PDB entry 6PCH | electron microscopy, 2.90 A resolution | chains I and O of the 7 polymer chains in the assembly

== Chain I ==
Molecule: 23S ribosomal RNA
Source organism: Escherichia coli
Sequence (2904 nucleotides; each row starts with the number of its first residue):
     1 GGUUAAGCGA CUAAGCGUAC ACGGUGGAUG CCCUGGCAGU CAGAGGCGAU GAAGGACGUG
    61 CUAAUCUGCG AUAAGCGUCG GUAAGGUGAU AUGAACCGUU AUAACCGGCG AUUUCCGAAU
   121 GGGGAAACCC AGUGUGUUUC GACACACUAU CAUUAACUGA AUCCAUAGGU UAAUGAGGCG
   181 AACCGGGGGA ACUGAAACAU CUAAGUACCC CGAGGAAAAG AAAUCAACCG AGAUUCCCCC
   241 AGUAGCGGCG AGCGAACGGG GAGCAGCCCA GAGCCUGAAU CAGUGUGUGU GUUAGUGGAA
   301 GCGUCUGGAA AGGCGCGCGA UACAGGGUGA CAGCCCCGUA CACAAAAAUG CACAUGCUGU
   361 GAGCUCGAUG AGUAGGGCGG GACACGUGGU AUCCUGUCUG AAUAUGGGGG GACCAUCCUC
   421 CAAGGCUAAA UACUCCUGAC UGACCGAUAG UGAACCAGUA CCGUGAGGGA AAGGCGAAAA
   481 GAACCCCGGC GAGGGGAGUG AAAAAGAACC UGAAACCGUG UACGUACAAG CAGUGGGAGC
   541 ACGCUUAGGC GUGUGACUGC GUACCUUUUG UAUAAUGGGU CAGCGACUUA UAUUCUGUAG
   601 CAAGGUUAAC CGAAUAGGGG AGCCGAAGGG AAACCGAGUC UUAACUGGGC GUUAAGUUGC
   661 AGGGUAUAGA CCCGAAACCC GGUGAUCUAG CCAUGGGCAG GUUGAAGGUU GGGUAACACU
   721 AACUGGAGGA CCGAACCGAC UAAUGUUGAA AAAUUAGCGG AUGACUUGUG GCUGGGGGUG
   781 AAAGGCCAAU CAAACCGGGA GAUAGCUGGU UCUCCCCGAA AGCUAUUUAG GUAGCGCCUC
   841 GUGAAUUCAU CUCCGGGGGU AGAGCACUGU UUCGGCAAGG GGGUCAUCCC GACUUACCAA
   901 CCCGAUGCAA ACUGCGAAUA CCGGAGAAUG UUAUCACGGG AGACACACGG CGGGUGCUAA
   961 CGUCCGUCGU GAAGAGGGAA ACAACCCAGA CCGCCAGCUA AGGUCCCAAA GUCAUGGUUA
  1021 AGUGGGAAAC GAUGUGGGAA GGCCCAGACA GCCAGGAUGU UGGCUUAGAA GCAGCCAUCA
  1081 UUUAAAGAAA GCGUAAUAGC UCACUGGUCG AGUCGGCCUG CGCGGAAGAU GUAACGGGGC
  1141 UAAACCAUGC ACCGAAGCUG CGGCAGCGAC GCUUAUGCGU UGUUGGGUAG GGGAGCGUUC
  1201 UGUAAGCCUG CGAAGGUGUG CUGUGAGGCA UGCUGGAGGU AUCAGAAGUG CGAAUGCUGA
  1261 CAUAAGUAAC GAUAAAGCGG GUGAAAAGCC CGCUCGCCGG AAGACCAAGG GUUCCUGUCC
  1321 AACGUUAAUC GGGGCAGGGU GAGUCGACCC CUAAGGCGAG GCCGAAAGGC GUAGUCGAUG
  1381 GGAAACAGGU UAAUAUUCCU GUACUUGGUG UUACUGCGAA GGGGGGACGG AGAAGGCUAU
  1441 GUUGGCCGGG CGACGGUUGU CCCGGUUUAA GCGUGUAGGC UGGUUUUCCA GGCAAAUCCG
  1501 GAAAAUCAAG GCUGAGGCGU GAUGACGAGG CACUACGGUG CUGAAGCAAC AAAUGCCCUG
  1561 CUUCCAGGAA AAGCCUCUAA GCAUCAGGUA ACAUCAAAUC GUACCCCAAA CCGACACAGG
  1621 UGGUCAGGUA GAGAAUACCA AGGCGCUUGA GAGAACUCGG GUGAAGGAAC UAGGCAAAAU
  1681 GGUGCCGUAA CUUCGGGAGA AGGCACGCUG AUAUGUAGGU GAGGUCCCUC GCGGAUGGAG
  1741 CUGAAAUCAG UCGAAGAUAC CAGCUGGCUG CAACUGUUUA UUAAAAACAC AGCACUGUGC
  1801 AAACACGAAA GUGGACGUAU ACGGUGUGAC GCCUGCCCGG UGCCGGAAGG UUAAUUGAUG
  1861 GGGUUAGCGC AAGCGAAGCU CUUGAUCGAA GCCCCGGUAA ACGGCGGCCG UAACXAUAAC
  1921 GGUCCUAAGG UAGCGAAAUU CCUUGUCGGG UAAGUUCCGA CXUGCACGAA UGGCGUAAUG
  1981 AUGGCCAGGC UGUCUCCACC CGAGACUCAG UGAAAUUGAA CUCGCUGUGA AGAUGCAGUG
  2041 UACCCGCGGC AAGACGGAAA GACCCCGUXA ACCUUUACUA UAGCUUGACA CUGAACAUUG
  2101 AGCCUUGAUG UGUAGGAUAG GUGGGAGGCU UUGAAGUGUG GACGCCAGUC UGCAUGGAGC
  2161 CGACCUUGAA AUACCACCCU UUAAUGUUUG AUGUUCUAAC GUUGACCCGU AAUCCGGGUU
  2221 GCGGACAGUG UCUGGUGGGU AGUUUGACUG GGGCGGUCUC CUCCUAAAGA GUAACGGAGG
  2281 AGCACGAAGG UUGGCUAAUC CUGGUCGGAC AUCAGGAGGU UAGUGCAAUG GCAUAAGCCA
  2341 GCUUGACUGC GAGCGUGACG GCGCGAGCAG GUGCGAAAGC AGGUCAUAGU GAUCCGGUGG
  2401 UUCUGAAUGG AAGGGCCAUC GCUCAACGGA UAAAAGGUAC UCCGGGGAUA ACAGGCUGAU
  2461 ACCGCCCAAG AGUUCAUAUC GACGGCGGUG UUUGGCACCU CGAUGUCGGC UCAUCACAUC
  2521 CUGGGGCUGA AGUAGGUCCC AAGGGUAUGG CUGUUCGCCA UUUAAAGUGG UACGCGAGCU
  2581 GGGUUUAGAA CGUCGUGAGA CAGUUCGGUC CCUAUCUGCC GUGGGCGCUG GAGAACUGAG
  2641 GGGGGCUGCU CCUAGUACGA GAGGACCGGA GUGGACGCAU CACUGGUGUU CGGGUUGUCA
  2701 UGCCAAUGGC ACUGCCCGGU AGCUAAAUGC GGAAGAGAUA AGUGCUGAAA GCAUCUAAGC
  2761 ACGAAACUUG CCCCGAGAUG AGUUCUCCCU GACCCUUUAA GGGUCCUGAA GGAACGUUGA
  2821 AGACGACGAC GUUGAUAGGC CGGGUGUGUA AGCGCAGCGA UGCGUUGAGC UAACCGGUAC
  2881 UAAUGAACCG UGAGGCUUAA CCUU
Unresolved in the structure: 886-891, 2030
Modified residues: 1MG (1N-methylguanosine-5'-monophosphate) at position 745, PSU (pseudouridine-5'-monophosphate) at position 746, 5MU (5-methyluridine 5'-monophosphate) at position 747, PSU (pseudouridine-5'-monophosphate) at position 955, 6MZ (N6-methyladenosine-5'-monophosphate) at position 1618, 2MG (2N-methylguanosine-5'-monophosphate) at position 1835, PSU (pseudouridine-5'-monophosphate) at position 1911, 3TD ((1S)-1,4-anhydro-1-(3-methyl-2,4-dioxo-1,2,3,4-tetrahydropyrimidin-5-yl)-5-O-phosphono-D-ribitol) at position 1915, PSU (pseudouridine-5'-monophosphate) at position 1917, 5MU (5-methyluridine 5'-monophosphate) at position 1939, 5MC (5-methylcytidine-5'-monophosphate) at position 1962, G7M (N7-methyl-guanosine-5'-monophosphate) at position 2069, OMG (o2'-methylguanosine-5'-monophosphate) at position 2251, 2MG (2N-methylguanosine-5'-monophosphate) at position 2445, PSU (pseudouridine-5'-monophosphate) at position 2457, OMC (o2'-methylycytidine-5'-monophosphate) at position 2498, 2MA (2-methyladenosine-5'-monophosphate) at position 2503, PSU (pseudouridine-5'-monophosphate) at position 2504, OMU (o2'-methyluridine 5'-monophosphate) at position 2552, PSU (pseudouridine-5'-monophosphate) at position 2580, PSU (pseudouridine-5'-monophosphate) at position 2605
Covalent attachments: covalent link PSU_1911/A1918
Small-molecule neighbours: O8D ((3R,4R,5E,10E,12E,14S,26aR)-14-hydroxy-12-methyl-3-(propan-2-yl)-4-(prop-2-en-1-yl)-8,9,14,15,24,25,26,26a-octahydro-1H,3H,22H-21,18-(azeno)pyrrolo[2,1-c][1,8,4,19]dioxadiazacyclotetracosine-1,7,16,22(4H,17H)-tetrone): G2061, A2062, C2063, A2451, C2452, 2MA_2503, PSU_2504, G2505, U2585, U2586

== Chain O ==
Protein: 50S ribosomal protein L13
Source organism: Escherichia coli
UniProt: D7ZET0 (D7ZET0_ECOLX); numbering as in UniProt (aligned over 1-142)
Sequence (142 residues; row label = number of the first residue in the row):
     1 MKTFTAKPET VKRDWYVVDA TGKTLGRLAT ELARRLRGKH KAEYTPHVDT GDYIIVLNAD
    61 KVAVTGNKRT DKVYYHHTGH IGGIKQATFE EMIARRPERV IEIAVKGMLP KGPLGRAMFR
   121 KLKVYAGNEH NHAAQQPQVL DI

== How chain I and chain O interact ==
Pairs across the interface - 100 pairs, chain I then chain O:
  A5(I) with Ala-134(O), base contact
  A6(I) with Asn-131(O), sugar contact; His-132(O), hydrogen bond to the sugar; Gln-135(O), hydrogen bond to the base
  G7(I) with Trp-15(O), sugar contact; His-132(O), phosphate contact; Gln-135(O), hydrogen bond to the sugar
  C8(I) with Tyr-53(O), sugar contact; Lys-123(O), salt bridge to the phosphate
  C527(I) with Arg-120(O), hydrogen bond to the sugar
  A528(I) with Pro-113(O), phosphate contact; Arg-116(O), base contact
  A529(I) with Pro-113(O), phosphate contact; Arg-116(O), salt bridge to the phosphate
  G536(I) with His-47(O), base contact
  G537(I) with His-47(O), sugar contact
  A538(I) with Lys-7(O), sugar contact; Pro-8(O), sugar contact; Glu-9(O), sugar contact
  C557(I) with His-47(O), sugar contact; Leu-114(O), phosphate contact
  U558(I) with His-47(O), sugar contact; Gly-112(O), phosphate contact; Pro-113(O), phosphate contact; Leu-114(O), hydrogen bond to the phosphate
  C995(I) with Lys-2(O), base contact; Thr-3(O), hydrogen bond to the base
  C1005(I) with Thr-30(O), hydrogen bond to the base
  C1006(I) with Thr-30(O), sugar contact; Ala-33(O), sugar contact; Lys-39(O), phosphate contact; Met-108(O), hydrogen bond to the sugar
  C1007(I) with Arg-37(O), salt bridge to the phosphate; Lys-39(O), phosphate contact; Met-108(O), sugar contact; Leu-109(O), sugar contact; Pro-110(O), sugar contact
  A1008(I) with Arg-37(O), salt bridge to the phosphate; Pro-110(O), phosphate contact
  A1009(I) with Arg-37(O), salt bridge to the phosphate; Lys-39(O), salt bridge to the phosphate
  A1010(I) with Lys-39(O), salt bridge to the phosphate
  U1012(I) with Arg-27(O), hydrogen bond to the base; Thr-30(O), base contact
  G1022(I) with Thr-65(O), base contact; Lys-68(O), hydrogen bond to the base
  U1130(I) with Ile-81(O), phosphate contact
  G1131(I) with His-77(O), stacking on the base; His-80(O), phosphate contact; Ile-81(O), phosphate contact
  U1132(I) with Tyr-75(O), phosphate contact; Ile-84(O), sugar contact
  G1137(I) with Gly-107(O), hydrogen bond to the base
  G1138(I) with Ile-103(O), sugar contact; Ala-104(O), hydrogen bond to the sugar; Gly-107(O), sugar contact; Met-108(O), base contact
  G1139(I) with Leu-25(O), sugar contact; Gly-26(O), hydrogen bond to the phosphate; Lys-72(O), salt bridge to the phosphate; Tyr-74(O), phosphate contact; Ile-103(O), phosphate contact; Ala-104(O), phosphate contact
  C1140(I) with Thr-24(O), phosphate contact; Leu-25(O), phosphate contact; Gly-26(O), hydrogen bond to the phosphate; Arg-27(O), hydrogen bond to the phosphate; Val-64(O), phosphate contact; Lys-68(O), salt bridge to the phosphate
  U1141(I) with Thr-24(O), phosphate contact; Arg-27(O), salt bridge to the phosphate; Thr-65(O), hydrogen bond to the phosphate; Gly-66(O), base contact; Lys-68(O), salt bridge to the phosphate
  A1142(I) with Arg-27(O), hydrogen bond to the phosphate
  A1143(I) with Gly-26(O), base contact; Arg-27(O), salt bridge to the phosphate; Thr-30(O), base contact
  U2039(I) with Lys-111(O), salt bridge to the phosphate
  G2040(I) with Lys-106(O), phosphate contact; Lys-111(O), phosphate contact
  U2041(I) with Lys-106(O), salt bridge to the phosphate
  A2639(I) with Arg-96(O), hydrogen bond to the sugar
  G2640(I) with Arg-95(O), phosphate contact
  G2641(I) with His-76(O), salt bridge to the phosphate; Thr-78(O), hydrogen bond to the phosphate; Lys-85(O), phosphate contact
  G2642(I) with Thr-78(O), hydrogen bond to the phosphate; His-80(O), phosphate contact; Gly-83(O), phosphate contact
  A2738(I) with Glu-91(O), sugar contact
  U2768(I) with Lys-85(O), phosphate contact; Arg-95(O), sugar contact
  U2769(I) with Arg-95(O), salt bridge to the phosphate
  G2780(I) with Arg-99(O), hydrogen bond to the base; Glu-102(O), hydrogen bond to the base; Phe-119(O), base contact; Arg-120(O), salt bridge to the phosphate
  U2898(I) with Ala-134(O), hydrogen bond to the sugar
  A2899(I) with Ala-134(O), sugar contact
Interface residues without a listed pair, chain I (49 interface residues in all): G539, A1133, U2514, C2515, U2779
Interface residues without a listed pair, chain O (61 interface residues in all): Met-1, Thr-5, Pro-46, Gly-82, Val-100, Gln-136

== Summary ==
49 residues of chain I and 61 residues of chain O are in contact; the contacts include 23 hydrogen bonds, 17
salt bridges and 1 aromatic stacking contact. Polar pairs include A6(I)/Gln-135(O), C995(I)/Thr-3(O) and
C1005(I)/Thr-30(O). Chain I binds compound O8D.
Chain I is 23S ribosomal RNA and chain O is 50S ribosomal protein L13, both from Escherichia coli; the
structure, E. coli 50S ribosome bound to compound 21, was determined by electron microscopy, deposited
together with 6PC5, 6PC6, 6PC7, 6PC8, 6PCQ, 6PCR and 3 further entries.
